Entry 8YZ2 (electron microscopy, 2.68 A resolution); this record covers chains M and C of the 39 polymer chains in the assembly.

# Chain M
Protein: Reaction center protein M chain
Organism: Dinoroseobacter shibae DFL 12
Reference sequence: A8LQ17 (A8LQ17_DINSH); numbering as in UniProt (aligned over 1-330)
Chain sequence (330 residues; each row starts with the number of its first residue):
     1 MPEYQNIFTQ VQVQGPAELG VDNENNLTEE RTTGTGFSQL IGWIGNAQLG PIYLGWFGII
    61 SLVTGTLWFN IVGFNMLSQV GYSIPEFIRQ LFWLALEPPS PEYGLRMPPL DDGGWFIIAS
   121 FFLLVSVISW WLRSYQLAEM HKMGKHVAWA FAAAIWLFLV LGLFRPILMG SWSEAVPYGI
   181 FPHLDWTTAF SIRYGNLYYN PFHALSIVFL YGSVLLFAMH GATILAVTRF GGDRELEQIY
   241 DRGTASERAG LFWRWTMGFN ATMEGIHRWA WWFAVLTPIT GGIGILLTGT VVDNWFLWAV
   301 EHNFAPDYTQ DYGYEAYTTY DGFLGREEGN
Not modelled in the structure: 1, 327-330
Metal / ion sites: Fe ion: His-220, Glu-235, His-267 (shared with 2 residues of chain L)
Residues lining bound ligands:
  - Spheroidenone (A1EFU; (4E,16E,26E)-2-methoxy-2,6,10,14,19,23,27,31-octamethyl-dotriaconta-4,6,8,10,12,14,16,18,20,22,26,30-dodecaen-3-one): Trp-68, Phe-69, Asn-70, Val-72, Gly-73, Phe-74, Met-76, Phe-87, Leu-91, Ile-117, Ser-120, Phe-121, Leu-123, Leu-124, Phe-158, Leu-161, Gly-162, Leu-163, Trp-172, Val-176, Pro-177, Tyr-178, Gly-179, Ile-180, His-183
  - bacteriochlorophyll a (BCL), molecule 1: Trp-68, Phe-69, Leu-91, Phe-92, Phe-158, Leu-161, Val-176, Ile-180, His-183, Leu-184, Trp-186, Thr-187
  - bacteriochlorophyll a (BCL), molecule 2: Thr-187, Tyr-198, His-203, Ala-204, Ile-207, Val-208, Leu-210, Tyr-211, Gly-212, Leu-215
  - bacteriochlorophyll a / bacteriopheophytin a: Ser-61, Leu-62, Gly-65, Thr-66, Trp-68, Phe-69, Asn-70, Leu-123, Ser-126, Val-127, Trp-130, Val-147, Ala-150, Phe-151, Ala-154, Ile-155, Leu-157, Phe-158, Leu-161, Trp-186, Thr-187, Thr-188, Phe-190, Ser-191, Leu-197, Tyr-198, His-203, Ser-206, Ile-207, Leu-210, Tyr-211, Ala-274, Thr-277, Pro-278, Thr-280, Gly-281, Gly-282, Ile-285
  - bacteriopheophytin a (BPH): Tyr-211, Val-214, Leu-215, Ala-218, Met-219, Trp-253, Thr-256, Met-257
  - MW9 ((21R,24R,27S)-24,27,28-trihydroxy-18,24-dioxo-19,23,25-trioxa-24lambda~5~-phosphaoctacosan-21-yl (9Z)-octadec-9-enoate), molecule 1: Glu-24, Asn-25, Asn-26, Glu-29, Glu-30, Tyr-53, Gly-55, Trp-56, Phe-57, Ile-60, Leu-124, Val-125, Ile-128, Ser-129, Trp-131, Leu-132, Tyr-135, Gln-136, Glu-139, Met-140
  - MW9, molecule 2: Ser-83, Ile-84, Pro-85
  - MW9, molecule 3: Gly-144, Lys-145, His-146, Trp-149, Ala-152, Ala-153, Trp-156, Arg-268, Trp-271, Trp-272, Val-275, Ile-279, Ile-283
  - MW9, molecule 4: Pro-201, Ala-204, Leu-205, Val-208, Trp-298, His-302, Phe-304
  - ubiquinone-10 (U10): Gly-212, Leu-215, Leu-216, Met-219, His-220, Thr-223, Ile-224, Ser-246, Ala-249, Gly-250, Trp-253, Thr-256, Met-257, Phe-259, Asn-260, Ala-261, Thr-262, Met-263, Ile-266, Trp-269, Phe-273
What the authors report for this chain:
  - binding site for bacteriochlorophyll a: His-203

# Chain C
Protein: Photosynthetic reaction center cytochrome c subunit
Organism: Dinoroseobacter shibae DFL 12
Reference sequence: A8LQ18 (A8LQ18_DINSH); numbering as in UniProt (aligned over 1-360)
Chain sequence (360 residues; row label = number of the first residue in the row):
     1 MLPKWFDEWN SKNPTDIYKP AIVVGVAGGA VFAAALLVSW GQPLATDSMQ TGPRGTGMSV
    61 PEFVSDLDTP DPTIEVFLAS TSDPVIPEEG AQTAGEAYEN VDPVLADLTV ENYDRLLAAM
   121 RSWTGIPDLL EDPDHYQSKV AINMIQMNQT INEEWAGHVY ANAEVGVTCF TCHRGQAVPS
   181 EVWYRIDPVT ENTSGWASVQ NRATSLSQFT SLPSDALYQY LLNYEQIAVH DLESRVETLP
   241 GDPTWQNTER TYSLMNYFSN SLGRNCVFCH NSRAFYDPAQ HTPQWATAML GISMVQELNN
   301 EWIVPIGEAH LPPERLGPVY NDVPKLACKT CHKGYQQPLQ GLNVVADWPE LATTEGPFYD
Not modelled in the structure: 1-8
Metal / ion sites: heme c Fe site 1: His-158, His-332; heme c Fe site 2 near His-173 (its only coordinating residue here); heme c Fe site 3 near His-270 (its only coordinating residue here)
Residues lining bound ligands:
  - heme c (HEC), molecule 1: Met-120, Thr-124, Ile-126, Leu-129, Tyr-136, Gln-137, Val-140, Ala-141, Met-144, Ile-145, Met-147, Asn-148, Ile-151, Val-167, Thr-168, Cys-169, Cys-172, His-173, Ala-177, Val-178, Pro-179, Val-182, Ile-303, Leu-311, Arg-315, Pro-324, Lys-325, Leu-326, Thr-330, Cys-331
  - heme c (HEC), molecule 2: Ile-151, His-158, Val-159, Tyr-160, Ala-161, Asn-162, Ala-163, Val-165, Gly-166, Val-167, Phe-258, Leu-262, Phe-268, Cys-269, Gln-284, Thr-287, Ala-288, Gly-291, Ile-292, Met-294, Val-295, Leu-326, Ala-327, Cys-328, Cys-331, His-332, Gln-336, Gln-337, Pro-338
  - heme c (HEC), molecule 3: Ile-227, Ala-228, Val-229, His-230, Thr-251, Tyr-252, Met-255, Asn-256, Phe-258, Ser-259, Asn-265, Cys-266, Phe-268, Cys-269, His-270, Phe-275, Tyr-276, Gln-284, Trp-285, Ala-288, Met-289, Ile-292

# Interface between chain M and chain C
Residue-residue contacts (126):
  Asn-75(M) with Asn-192(C)
  Ser-78(M) with Glu-191(C); Asn-192(C), hydrogen bond
  Gln-79(M) with Thr-190(C); Glu-191(C), hydrogen bond (backbone-backbone); Thr-193(C)
  Gly-81(M) with Glu-191(C)
  Glu-86(M) with Arg-202(C), salt bridge
  Gln-90(M) with Arg-202(C); Ala-203(C), hydrogen bond (side chain-backbone)
  Trp-93(M) with Asn-201(C); Arg-202(C); Ala-203(C); Phe-209(C), hydrogen bond (side chain-backbone); Thr-210(C); Ser-211(C)
  Leu-94(M) with Asn-201(C)
  Ala-95(M) with Asn-201(C)
  Glu-97(M) with Ala-197(C); Gln-200(C); Asn-201(C); Trp-245(C); Gln-246(C)
  Pro-99(M) with Gln-246(C)
  Ser-100(M) with Gly-195(C); Trp-196(C), hydrogen bond (side chain-backbone)
  Pro-101(M) with Trp-196(C); Gln-246(C)
  Asp-111(M) with Asn-192(C); Thr-193(C); Ser-194(C), hydrogen bond (backbone-backbone)
  Asp-112(M) with Ser-194(C); Gly-195(C)
  Met-169(M) with Thr-238(C)
  Ser-173(M) with Trp-245(C), hydrogen bond (backbone-side chain); Gln-246(C), hydrogen bond (backbone-side chain)
  Glu-174(M) with Trp-245(C)
  Ala-175(M) with Trp-245(C)
  Pro-177(M) with Trp-245(C)
  Phe-181(M) with Ser-211(C)
  Pro-182(M) with Asn-201(C); Ser-211(C)
  Asp-185(M) with Ser-211(C), hydrogen bond; Leu-212(C); Glu-249(C)
  Trp-186(M) with Trp-245(C)
  Thr-188(M) with Tyr-252(C)
  Ala-189(M) with Trp-245(C); Thr-248(C)
  Ile-192(M) with His-230(C), hydrogen bond (backbone-side chain); Thr-248(C)
  Arg-193(M) with Val-229(C), hydrogen bond (side chain-backbone); Asp-231(C), salt bridge; Pro-243(C), hydrogen bond (side chain-backbone); Thr-244(C); Thr-248(C)
  Gly-195(M) with His-230(C)
  Asn-196(M) with Arg-273(C)
  Tyr-199(M) with Arg-273(C)
  Gly-289(M) with Thr-238(C), hydrogen bond (backbone-side chain)
  Val-291(M) with Arg-235(C)
  Val-292(M) with Ser-234(C); Arg-235(C); Val-236(C)
  Asp-293(M) with Asp-231(C); Val-236(C), hydrogen bond (side chain-backbone); Thr-238(C), hydrogen bond
  Asn-294(M) with Asp-231(C), hydrogen bond (side chain-backbone); Glu-233(C); Ser-234(C)
  Phe-296(M) with Arg-273(C); Ala-274(C), hydrophobic; Tyr-276(C); Gln-280(C)
  Leu-297(M) with Asp-231(C); Leu-232(C); Glu-233(C); Ser-234(C); Tyr-276(C)
  Trp-298(M) with Ser-234(C); Arg-235(C)
  Glu-301(M) with Ser-234(C), hydrogen bond; Arg-235(C), salt bridge
  Pro-306(M) with Arg-273(C), hydrogen bond (backbone-side chain)
  Tyr-308(M) with Pro-53(C), hydrophobic; Thr-56(C); Arg-273(C)
  Gln-310(M) with Pro-53(C); Arg-54(C)
  Asp-311(M) with Gly-52(C); Pro-53(C)
  Tyr-312(M) with Thr-51(C); Gly-52(C), hydrogen bond (backbone-backbone); Pro-53(C); Met-58(C), hydrophobic; Asn-271(C), hydrogen bond; Ala-279(C); Gln-280(C); Thr-282(C)
  Gly-313(M) with Thr-282(C); Pro-283(C)
  Tyr-314(M) with Met-49(C), hydrophobic; Gln-50(C); Thr-51(C); Asn-162(C); Phe-268(C), hydrophobic; Gln-284(C); Gln-336(C), hydrogen bond
  Glu-315(M) with Asn-162(C); Gln-284(C)
  Tyr-317(M) with Gln-50(C); Gly-52(C), hydrogen bond (side chain-backbone); Pro-53(C)
  Tyr-320(M) with Gln-336(C); Gln-337(C); Gln-340(C)
  Phe-323(M) with Asp-47(C); Ser-48(C); Met-49(C), hydrophobic; Val-60(C); Glu-62(C); Leu-67(C), hydrophobic; Arg-264(C)
  Leu-324(M) with Leu-67(C), hydrophobic; Gln-340(C)
  Arg-326(M) with Gln-340(C), hydrogen bond (side chain-backbone)
Also at the interface, not in a pair above, chain M (60 interface residues in all): Val-80, Arg-89, Pro-98, His-302, Ala-305, Asp-307, Thr-318
Also at the interface, not in a pair above, chain C (65 interface residues in all): Asp-68, Phe-275, Asp-277, His-281, Gly-341

# Summary
60 residues of chain M and 65 residues of chain C are in contact; the contacts include 23 hydrogen bonds and 3
salt bridges. Polar pairs include Glu-86(M)/Arg-202(C), Arg-193(M)/Asp-231(C) and Glu-301(M)/Arg-235(C). The
paper reports a binding site for bacteriochlorophyll a at His-203(M).
Chain M is Reaction center protein M chain and chain C is Photosynthetic reaction center cytochrome c subunit,
both from Dinoroseobacter shibae DFL 12; the structure, Cryo-EM structure of a tri-heme cytochrome-associated
RC-LH1 complex from a marine photoheterotrophic bacterium, purified with magnesium ..., was determined by
electron microscopy (same publication as 8YY9 and 9KM0).
